4LW3 - chain A; structure by X-ray diffraction, 2.00 A resolution.

Chain A:
Molecule: Beta-4-galactosyltransferase 7
From: Drosophila melanogaster
Notes: EC 2.4.1.-, 2.4.1.133; fragment: catalytic domain
Reference sequence: Q9VBZ9 (Q9VBZ9_DROME); residue numbers follow UniProt; this construct covers 71-311
Chain sequence (287 residues; each row starts with the number of its first residue):
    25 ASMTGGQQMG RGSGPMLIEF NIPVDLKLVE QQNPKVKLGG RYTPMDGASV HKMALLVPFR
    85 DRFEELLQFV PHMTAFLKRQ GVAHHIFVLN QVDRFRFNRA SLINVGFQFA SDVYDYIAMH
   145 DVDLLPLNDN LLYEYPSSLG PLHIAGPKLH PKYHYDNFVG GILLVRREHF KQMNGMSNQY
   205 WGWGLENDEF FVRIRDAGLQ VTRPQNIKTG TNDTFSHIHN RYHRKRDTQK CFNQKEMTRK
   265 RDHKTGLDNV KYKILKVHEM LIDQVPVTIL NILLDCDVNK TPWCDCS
Unresolved in the structure: 25-69
Construct notes: expression tag (25-70); engineered mutation Asn211 (Asp in Q9VBZ9)
Disulfide bonds: Cys255-Cys310, Cys300-Cys308
Ion coordination: Mn2+: Asp147, His241, His243 (together with galactose-uridine-5'-diphosphate)
Small-molecule neighbours: galactose-uridine-5'-diphosphate (GDU): Pro82, Phe83, Arg84, Arg86, Phe121, Arg123, Asp145, Val146, Asp147, Tyr177, Phe182, Gly184, Gly185, Trp207, Gly208, Glu210, Asn211, His241, His243, Arg250
UniProt features mapped onto this chain:
  - binding site (UDP-alpha-D-galactose): Pro82, Arg84, Asp145, Val146, Tyr177, Gly185, Trp207, Gly208, Glu210, His241, His243, Arg250
  - binding site (Mn(2+)): Asp147, His241, His243
  - binding site (beta-D-xylose): Leu209, Asp212
  - glycosylation: Asn236 (N-linked (GlcNAc...) asparagine)
From the paper describing this entry:
  - binding site for galactose-uridine-5'-diphosphate: Asp145, Tyr177, Glu210, Asn211
  - mutagenesis - D211N: abolished catalytic activity
  - mutagenesis - Y177A, Y177G: decreased catalytic activity

Summary:
Bound to chain A: galactose-uridine-5'-diphosphate. Asp147, His241 and His243 coordinate Mn2+. Curated
annotation (UniProt) lists 12 UDP-alpha-D-galactose-binding residues, 3 Mn2+-binding residues and
beta-D-xylose-binding residues Leu209 and Asp212. The paper reports a binding site for
galactose-uridine-5'-diphosphate at Asp145, Tyr177 and Glu210 among others; Y177A and Y177G reduce catalytic
activity.
Chain A is Beta-4-galactosyltransferase 7 (Drosophila melanogaster); the structure, Crystal structure of the
Drosophila beta1,4galactosyltransferase7 catalytic domain D211N single mutant enzyme complex with manganese
and ..., was determined by X-ray diffraction together with 4IRP, 4IRQ, 4LW6 and 4M4K from the same study.
